PDB entry 5VHM | electron microscopy, 8.30 A resolution (very low resolution: no residue pairs are listed; an interface is given only as per-side residue counts) | chains G and D of the 8 polymer chains in the assembly

[Chain G]
Name: 26S proteasome non-ATPase regulatory subunit 10
From: Homo sapiens
UniProt: O75832 (PSD10_HUMAN); residues 4-226 here = UniProt positions 4-226
Chain sequence (223 residues; numbered 4 to 226; the number before each row is that of its first residue):
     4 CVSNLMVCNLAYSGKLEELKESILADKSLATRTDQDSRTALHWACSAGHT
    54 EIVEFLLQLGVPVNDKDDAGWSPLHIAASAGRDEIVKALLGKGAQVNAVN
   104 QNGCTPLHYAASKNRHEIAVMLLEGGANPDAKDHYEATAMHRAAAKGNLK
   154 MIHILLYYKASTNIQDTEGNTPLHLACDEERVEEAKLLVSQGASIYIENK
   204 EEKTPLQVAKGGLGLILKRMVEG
Not modelled in the structure: 214-226
UniProt features mapped onto this chain:
  - mutagenesis: Glu182 (E182A: Abolishes interaction with RB1)

[Chain D]
Name: 26S proteasome regulatory subunit 6B
From: Homo sapiens
UniProt: P43686 (PRS6B_HUMAN), isoform P43686-2; residues 145-406 here correspond to UniProt positions 114-375 (UniProt number = residue number - 31)
Chain sequence (262 residues; numbered 145 to 406; the number before each row is that of its first residue):
   145 PEADSSIMMLTSDQKPDVMYADIGGMDIQKQEVREAVELPLTHFELYKQI
   195 GIDPPRGVLMYGPPGCGKTMLAKAVAHHTTAAFIRVVGSEFVQKYLGEGP
   245 RMVRDVFRLAKENAPAIIFIDEIDAIATKRFDAQTGADREVQRILLELLN
   295 QMDGFDQNVNVKVIMATNRADTLDPALLRPGRLDRKIEFPLPDRRQKRLI
   345 FSTITSKMNLSEEVDLEDYVARPDKISGADINSICQESGMLAVRENRYIV
   395 LAKDFEKAYKTV
Not modelled in the structure: 145-170, 188-197, 273-278

[Interface between chain G and chain D]
At this resolution (8 A) residue pairs are not listed: 41 residues of chain G and 24 of chain D lie at the interface.

[Overview]
41 residues of chain G face 24 of chain D across their interface. Curated annotation (UniProt) lists one
mutagenesis site on chain G.
Here chain G is 26S proteasome non-ATPase regulatory subunit 10 and chain D is 26S proteasome regulatory
subunit 6B, both from Homo sapiens. Entry 5VHM (Conformational Landscape of the p28-Bound Human Proteasome
Regulatory Particle) was determined by electron microscopy (same publication as 5VGZ, 5VHF, 5VHH, 5VHI, 5VHJ,
5VHN and 5 further entries).
